7RJD - chains K and D of the 10 polymer chains in the assembly; structure by electron microscopy, 3.20 A resolution.

# Chain K
Molecule: Cytochrome b
Source organism: Candida albicans (strain SC5314 / ATCC MYA-2876)
UniProtKB: P0C8L0 (CYB_CANAL); residue numbers follow UniProt; this construct covers 1-387
Chain sequence (387 residues; row label = number of the first residue in the row):
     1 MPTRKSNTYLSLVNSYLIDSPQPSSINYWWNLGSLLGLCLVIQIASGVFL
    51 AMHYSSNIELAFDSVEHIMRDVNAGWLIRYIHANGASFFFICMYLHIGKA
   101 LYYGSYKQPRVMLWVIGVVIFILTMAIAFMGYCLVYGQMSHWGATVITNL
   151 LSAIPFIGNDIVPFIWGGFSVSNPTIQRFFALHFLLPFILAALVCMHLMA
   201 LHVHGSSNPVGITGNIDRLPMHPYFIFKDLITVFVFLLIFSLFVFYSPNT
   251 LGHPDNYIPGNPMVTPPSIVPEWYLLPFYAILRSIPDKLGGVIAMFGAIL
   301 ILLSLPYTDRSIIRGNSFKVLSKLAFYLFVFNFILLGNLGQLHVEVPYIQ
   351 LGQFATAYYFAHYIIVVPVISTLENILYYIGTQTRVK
Disordered / not traced: 384-387
Ion coordination: heme Fe site 1: His-82, His-183; heme Fe site 2: His-96, His-197
Residues lining bound ligands:
  - heme (HEM), molecule 1: Trp-29, Trp-30, Asn-31, Leu-32, Gly-33, Ser-34, Leu-36, Gly-37, Leu-40, Phe-89, Met-93, His-96, Ile-97, Lys-99, Ala-100, Ser-105, Arg-110, Leu-113, Trp-114, Gly-117, Val-118, Ile-120, Phe-121, Val-194, His-197, Leu-198, Leu-201, Gly-205, Ser-206, Ser-207
  - heme (HEM), molecule 2: Leu-40, Gln-43, Ile-44, Gly-47, Val-48, Leu-50, Ala-51, Tyr-54, Val-65, Ile-68, Arg-79, His-82, Ala-83, Ala-86, Phe-89, Phe-90, Thr-124, Ile-127, Ala-128, Gly-131, Tyr-132, Leu-134, Val-135, Phe-180, His-183, Phe-184, Pro-187, Leu-190, Asn-256, Glu-272, Tyr-274
  - ubiquinone-10 (U10), molecule 1: Tyr-16, Leu-17, Ser-20, Gln-22, Ile-26, Trp-30, Gly-33, Ser-34, Gly-37, Val-194, Cys-195, Leu-198, Leu-201, Ser-206, Met-221, Asp-229
  - ubiquinone-10 (U10), molecule 2: Ile-122, Leu-123, Met-125, Ala-126, Phe-129, Gly-143, Val-146, Ile-147, Ile-269, Pro-271, Leu-275, Phe-278, Tyr-279, Leu-282, Met-295, Phe-296, Ile-299
UniProt features mapped onto this chain:
  - binding site (heme b): His-82, His-96, His-183, His-197

# Chain D
Molecule: Ubiquinol--cytochrome-c reductase catalytic subunit
Source organism: Candida albicans (strain SC5314 / ATCC MYA-2876)
UniProtKB: A0A1D8PHA3 (A0A1D8PHA3_CANAL); numbering as in UniProt (aligned over 1-288)
Chain sequence (288 residues; row label = number of the first residue in the row):
     1 MFRTAYKTMNQSMVQKFIAGGVGVTGLTASYLLYQDSMTADAMTAAEHGL
    51 HPPAYNWPHNGMFETFDHASIRRGFQVYREVCAACHSLDRIAWRNLVGVS
   101 HTTSEAKAMAEELEYDDEPDDEGKPRKRPGKLADYIPGPYENEQAARAAN
   151 QGAYPPDLSLIVKARHGGSDYIFSLLTGYPDEPPAGVVLPEGSNYNPYFP
   201 GGAIAMGRVLFDDLVEYEDGTPATTSQMAKDVSTFLNWASEPEHDDRKKW
   251 GLKALVVLSSLYLLSIWVKRFKWTPIKNRKFRFDPPKK
Disordered / not traced: 1-42, 287-288
Covalent attachments: heme c (HEC) linked to Cys-82, Cys-85
Ion coordination: heme c Fe near His-86 (its only coordinating residue here)
Residues lining bound ligands: heme c (HEC): Val-81, Ala-84, His-86, Asn-150, Ala-153, Pro-155, Pro-156, Leu-158, Ile-161, Arg-165, Tyr-171, Ile-172, Leu-175, Leu-176, Phe-199, Ile-204, Ala-205, Met-206, Val-209, Leu-210, Val-232, Leu-236
UniProt features mapped onto this chain:
  - binding site (heme c): Cys-82, Cys-85, His-86

# Chain K / chain D interface
Pairs across the interface - 71 pairs, chain K then chain D:
  Ser-24(K) / Arg-279(D)
  Tyr-28(K) / Lys-269(D)  hydrogen bond
  Tyr-28(K) / Arg-270(D)  hydrogen bond
  Phe-62(K) / Arg-90(D)
  Phe-62(K) / Leu-160(D)  hydrophobic
  Asp-63(K) / Arg-90(D)  salt bridge
  Glu-66(K) / Arg-90(D)
  Glu-66(K) / Leu-160(D)
  Met-69(K) / Lys-163(D)
  Arg-70(K) / Arg-90(D)
  Arg-70(K) / Ile-91(D)
  Arg-70(K) / Ser-159(D)  hydrogen bond (side chain-backbone)
  Arg-70(K) / Leu-160(D)
  Arg-70(K) / Ala-239(D)  hydrogen bond (side chain-backbone)
  Arg-70(K) / Ser-240(D)
  Arg-70(K) / Pro-242(D)
  Asp-71(K) / Arg-94(D)  salt bridge
  Asp-71(K) / Tyr-135(D)
  Trp-76(K) / Glu-243(D)
  Trp-76(K) / Arg-247(D)
  Trp-76(K) / Trp-250(D)  hydrophobic
  Leu-77(K) / Trp-250(D)  hydrophobic
  Tyr-80(K) / Lys-163(D)
  Tyr-80(K) / Glu-243(D)  hydrogen bond
  Tyr-80(K) / Arg-247(D)
  Asp-217(K) / Arg-279(D)  salt bridge
  Leu-219(K) / Ile-276(D)  hydrophobic
  Tyr-224(K) / Lys-272(D)
  Tyr-224(K) / Trp-273(D)
  Tyr-224(K) / Ile-276(D)  hydrophobic
  Phe-225(K) / Trp-273(D)  hydrophobic
  Phe-227(K) / Ser-265(D)
  Phe-227(K) / Val-268(D)  hydrophobic
  Phe-227(K) / Lys-269(D)
  Phe-227(K) / Lys-272(D)
  Leu-230(K) / Ser-265(D)
  Ile-231(K) / Tyr-262(D)  hydrophobic
  Ile-231(K) / Ser-265(D)  hydrogen bond (backbone-side chain)
  Ile-231(K) / Ile-266(D)  hydrophobic
  Ile-231(K) / Lys-269(D)
  Phe-234(K) / Leu-261(D)  hydrophobic
  Phe-234(K) / Tyr-262(D)  hydrophobic
  Phe-234(K) / Ser-265(D)
  Val-235(K) / Tyr-262(D)  hydrophobic
  Leu-237(K) / Leu-258(D)
  Leu-238(K) / Leu-255(D)  hydrophobic
  Ser-241(K) / Leu-258(D)
  Leu-242(K) / Met-62(D)  hydrophobic
  Leu-242(K) / Leu-255(D)  hydrophobic
  Val-244(K) / Arg-247(D)
  Phe-245(K) / Arg-247(D)  hydrogen bond (backbone-side chain)
  Phe-245(K) / Trp-250(D)  hydrophobic
  Phe-245(K) / Gly-251(D)
  Phe-245(K) / Ala-254(D)  hydrophobic
  Tyr-246(K) / Met-62(D)
  Tyr-246(K) / Lys-248(D)  hydrogen bond (side chain-backbone)
  Tyr-246(K) / Gly-251(D)  hydrogen bond (side chain-backbone)
  Tyr-246(K) / Leu-252(D)  hydrogen bond (side chain-backbone)
  Tyr-246(K) / Leu-255(D)  hydrophobic
  Pro-248(K) / Arg-247(D)
  Asn-249(K) / Lys-163(D)
  Asn-249(K) / Glu-241(D)
  Pro-254(K) / Lys-163(D)
  Pro-254(K) / Ala-164(D)
  Pro-254(K) / Arg-165(D)
  Tyr-257(K) / Leu-160(D)
  Tyr-257(K) / Lys-163(D)
  Tyr-257(K) / Ala-164(D)  hydrophobic
  Ile-258(K) / Ala-164(D)  hydrophobic
  Ile-258(K) / Arg-165(D)
  His-343(K) / Met-43(D)  hydrogen bond
Other interface residues (no listed pair), chain K (38 interface residues in all): Ala-74, Pro-223, Lys-228, Ser-247, Glu-345
Other interface residues (no listed pair), chain D (39 interface residues in all): Phe-63, His-166, Asp-246, Ser-259

# Summary
Chain K and chain D form an interface of 38 and 39 residues respectively; the contacts include 11 hydrogen
bonds and 3 salt bridges. Among the polar pairs are Asp-63(K)/Arg-90(D), Asp-71(K)/Arg-94(D) and
Asp-217(K)/Arg-279(D). Bound to chain K: heme and ubiquinone-10.
Chain K is Cytochrome b and chain D is Ubiquinol--cytochrome-c reductase catalytic subunit, both from Candida
albicans (strain SC5314 / ATCC MYA-2876); the structure, Complex III2 from Candida albicans, inhibitor free,
Rieske head domain in c position, was determined by electron microscopy, deposited together with 7RJA, 7RJB,
7RJC and 7RJE.
